PDB entry 8H93 | electron microscopy, 3.01 A resolution | chains A and B of the 6 polymer chains in the assembly

[Chain A]
Molecule: NACHT, LRR and PYD domains-containing protein 5
Source organism: Mus musculus
UniProtKB: Q9R1M5 (NALP5_MOUSE); residues 1-1059 here correspond to UniProt positions 105-1163 (UniProt number = residue number + 104)
Sequence (1059 residues; each row starts with the number of its first residue):
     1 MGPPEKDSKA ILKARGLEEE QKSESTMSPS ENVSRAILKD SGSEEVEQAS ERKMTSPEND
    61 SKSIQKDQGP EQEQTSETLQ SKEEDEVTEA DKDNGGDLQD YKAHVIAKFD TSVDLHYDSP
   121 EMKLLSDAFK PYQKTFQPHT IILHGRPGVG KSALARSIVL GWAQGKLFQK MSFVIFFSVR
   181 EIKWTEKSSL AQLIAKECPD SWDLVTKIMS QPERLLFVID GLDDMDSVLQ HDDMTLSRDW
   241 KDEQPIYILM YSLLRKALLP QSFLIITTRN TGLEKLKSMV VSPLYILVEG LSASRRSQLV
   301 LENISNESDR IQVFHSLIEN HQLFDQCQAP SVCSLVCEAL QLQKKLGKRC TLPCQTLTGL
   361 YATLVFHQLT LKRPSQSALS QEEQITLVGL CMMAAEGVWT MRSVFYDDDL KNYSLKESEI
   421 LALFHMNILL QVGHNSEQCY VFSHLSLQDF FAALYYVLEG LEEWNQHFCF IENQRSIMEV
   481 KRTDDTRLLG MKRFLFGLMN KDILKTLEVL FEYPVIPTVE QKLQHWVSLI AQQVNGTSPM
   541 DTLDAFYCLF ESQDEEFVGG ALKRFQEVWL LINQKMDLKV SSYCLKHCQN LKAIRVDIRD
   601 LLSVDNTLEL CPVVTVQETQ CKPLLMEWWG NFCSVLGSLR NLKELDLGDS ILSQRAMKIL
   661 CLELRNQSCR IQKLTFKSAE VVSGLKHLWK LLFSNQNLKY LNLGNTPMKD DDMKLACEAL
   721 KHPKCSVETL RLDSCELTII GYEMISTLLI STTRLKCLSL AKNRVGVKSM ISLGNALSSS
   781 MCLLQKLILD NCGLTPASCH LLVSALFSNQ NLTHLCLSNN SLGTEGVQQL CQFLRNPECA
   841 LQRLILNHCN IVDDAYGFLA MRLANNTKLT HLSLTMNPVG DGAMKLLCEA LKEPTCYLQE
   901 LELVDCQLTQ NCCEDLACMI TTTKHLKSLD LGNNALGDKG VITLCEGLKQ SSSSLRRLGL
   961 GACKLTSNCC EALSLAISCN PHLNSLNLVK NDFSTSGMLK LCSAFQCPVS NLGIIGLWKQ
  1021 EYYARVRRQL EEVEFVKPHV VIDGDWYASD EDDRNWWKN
Not modelled in the structure: 1-96, 471-484
Curated features (UniProtKB/Swiss-Prot):
  - binding site (ATP): G145 to S152

[Chain B]
Molecule: Transducin-like enhancer protein 6
Source organism: Mus musculus
UniProtKB: Q9WVB3 (TLE6_MOUSE); numbering as in UniProt (aligned over 1-581)
Sequence (581 residues; row label = number of the first residue in the row):
     1 MTSHRQSSDT FGGILPSTLS SRYLSIVNQL PEEFSSVVSE MMVHLENIFS LAENFFQAIE
    61 RFSRTPDLLE RNKMSIGVGA EGDSWPCHVS HEAPMGSAQT TENSAKEEDK QVPESAALQH
   121 PKFKSTPGPQ LPTRRRFLSE SDELQDPQPV WDAEPQFCQG FLIQGLWELF MDSRQKNQQE
   181 HGGEDSSQES KDSGLCDFKP EPQPRHRNSL SDSADPFLIK SPSALLDYYQ EDVSRPQPET
   241 QESSGRADKF LKPLSWGSEV LESSCNQPST ALWQLERFTV PQALQKVRVL KHQELLLVVA
   301 VSSFTRHVFT CSQSGIKVWN LVNQVAEDRD PESHLKCSVQ DNKVYLRTCL LSSNSRTLFA
   361 GGYNLPGVIV WDLAAPSLYE KCQLPCEGLS CQALANTKEN MALAGFTDGT VRIWDLRTQE
   421 IVRNLKGPTN SARNLVVKDD NIWTGGLDAC LRCWDLRMAK VSLEHLFQSQ IMSLAHSPTE
   481 DWLLLGLANG QHCLFNSRKR DQVLTVDTKD NTILGLKFSP NGKWWASVGM GNFITVHSMP
   541 TGAKLFQVPE VGPVRCFDMT ENGRLIITGS RDCASVYHIK Y
Not modelled in the structure: 1-145, 178-246

[Interface between chain A and chain B]
Contacting residue pairs (85):
  Y132(A) with P376(B)
  Q133(A) with Y379(B), hydrogen bond
  F136(A) with S377(B); Y379(B), hydrophobic
  H231(A) with D330(B), salt bridge
  K275(A) with D330(B)
  K277(A) with D330(B), hydrogen bond (side chain-backbone); P331(B), hydrogen bond (side chain-backbone); E332(B)
  S282(A) with L378(B), hydrogen bond (side chain-backbone)
  P283(A) with S377(B), hydrogen bond (backbone-side chain)
  L284(A) with S377(B)
  W399(A) with L166(B), hydrophobic; W167(B), hydrophobic
  Y455(A) with S173(B)
  Y456(A) with L166(B), hydrogen bond (side chain-backbone); F170(B)
  E459(A) with S173(B)
  E463(A) with K176(B)
  N465(A) with K176(B); N177(B), hydrogen bond (side chain-backbone)
  F470(A) with R174(B); N177(B), hydrogen bond (backbone-side chain)
  L488(A) with I163(B), hydrophobic
  K492(A) with Q159(B), hydrogen bond; L162(B)
  T518(A) with L169(B)
  V519(A) with L169(B), hydrophobic
  K522(A) with G165(B), hydrogen bond (side chain-backbone); L169(B)
  W526(A) with C158(B); F161(B); L162(B)
  L529(A) with F161(B), hydrophobic; D248(B); F250(B), hydrophobic
  Q532(A) with A247(B); D248(B)
  Q533(A) with D248(B), hydrogen bond (side chain-backbone); K249(B), hydrogen bond
  V534(A) with K249(B)
  G536(A) with K252(B), hydrogen bond (backbone-side chain)
  T537(A) with K252(B)
  S538(A) with K252(B)
  M540(A) with S255(B), hydrogen bond
  D541(A) with C158(B), hydrogen bond; Q159(B)
  W569(A) with L261(B)
  K762(A) with W273(B); E276(B)
  R764(A) with W273(B); Q274(B)
  D790(A) with T270(B)
  N791(A) with A271(B), hydrogen bond (side chain-backbone); L272(B); W273(B), hydrogen bond (side chain-backbone)
  N819(A) with L272(B)
  M876(A) with S269(B)
  K990(A) with L545(B)
  T995(A) with D146(B)
  W1018(A) with Q282(B); A283(B), hydrophobic
  Q1020(A) with L284(B); P549(B)
  E1021(A) with F546(B); Q547(B), hydrogen bond (side chain-backbone); P549(B)
  Y1023(A) with P147(B), hydrophobic; N532(B)
  A1024(A) with P147(B); Q148(B); P149(B); V150(B)
  R1025(A) with D146(B), hydrogen bond (side chain-backbone); Q148(B)
  R1028(A) with Q148(B), hydrogen bond; V150(B)
  D1045(A) with C265(B); N266(B), hydrogen bond (side chain-backbone)
  Y1047(A) with P268(B)
  A1048(A) with N266(B)
  W1057(A) with T270(B)
  K1058(A) with Q267(B); S269(B); T270(B)
Other interface residues (no listed pair), chain A (61 interface residues in all): E274, S278, E396, L495, H525, I530, L571, S734, N847
Other interface residues (no listed pair), chain B (56 interface residues in all): W256, H334, A375, V548

[Summary]
61 residues of chain A face 56 of chain B across their interface; the contacts include 21 hydrogen bonds and 1
salt bridge. Polar contacts include H231(A)-D330(B), Q133(A)-Y379(B) and K277(A)-D330(B). UniProt lists 8
ATP-binding residues on chain A.
Here chain A is NACHT, LRR and PYD domains-containing protein 5 and chain B is Transducin-like enhancer
protein 6, both from Mus musculus. Entry 8H93 (Structure of dimeric mouse SCMC core complex) was determined by
electron microscopy, deposited together with 8H94, 8H95 and 8H96.
